Entry 6CAR (X-ray diffraction, 3.40 A resolution); this record covers chains A and O of the 23 polymer chains in the assembly.

== Chain A ==
Molecule: 16S Ribosomal RNA rRNA
From: Thermus thermophilus HB8
Sequence (1517 nucleotides; row label = number of the first residue in the row; note: 42 numbers in that range are skipped by the numbering (no residue carries them; nothing is unmodelled there); a row labelled like 190A-190L holds insertion residues (190A, then the next letters in order)):
     5 UGGAGAGUCUGAUCCUGGCUCAGGGUGAACGCUGGCGGCGUGCCUAAGAC
    55 AUGCAAGUCGUGCGGG
    73 CCGCGGGGUUUU
    88 ACUCCG
    95 UGGUC
   101 AGCGGCGGACGGGUGAGUAACGCGUGGGU
  129A G
   130 ACCUACCCGGAAGAGGGGGACAACCCGGGGAAACUCGGGCUAAUCCCCCA
   180 UGUGGACCCGC
190A-190L CCCUUGGGGUGU
   191 GUCCAAAGGGCUUU
   216 GCCCGCUUCCGGAUGGGCCCGCGUCCCAUCAGCUAGUUGGUGGGGUAAUG
   266 GCCCACCAAGGCGACGACGGGUAGCCGGUCUGAGAGGAUGGCCGGCCACA
   316 GGGGCACUGAGACACGGGCCCCACUCCUACGGGAGGCAGCAGUUAGGAAU
   366 CUUCCGCAAUGGGCGCAAGCCUGACGGAGCGACGCCGCUUGGAGGAAGAA
   416 GCCCUUCGGGGUGUAAACUCCUGAA
   442 CCCGGGACGAAACCCCCGACGA
   474 GGGGACUGACGGUACCGGG
   494 GUAAUAGCGCCGGCCAACUCCGUGCCAGCAGCCXCGGUAAUACGGAGGGC
   544 GCGAGCGUUACCCGGAUUCACUGGGCGUAAAGGGCGUGUAGGCGGCCUGG
   594 GGCGUCCCAUGUGAAAGACCACGGCUCAACCGUGGGGGAGCGUGGGAUAC
   644 GCUCAGGCUAGACGGUGGGAGAGGGUGGUGGAAUUCCCGGAGUAGCGGUG
   694 AAAUGCGCAGAUACCGGGAGGAACGCCGAUGGCGAAGGCAGCCACCUGGU
   744 CCACCCGUGACGCUGAGGCGCGAAAGCGUGGGGAGCAAACCGGAUUAGAU
   794 ACCCGGGUAGUCCACGCCCUAAACGAUGCGCGCUAGGUCUCUGGGUCU
   848 CCUGGGGGCCGAAGCUAACGCGUUAAGCGCGCCGCCUGGGGAGUACGGCC
   898 GCAAGGCUGAAACUCAAAGGAAUUGACGGGGGCCCGCACAAGCGGUGGAG
   948 CAUGUGGUUUAAUUCGAAGXAACGCGAAGAACCUUACCAGGCCUUGACAU
   998 GCUAGG
 1003A G
  1004 AACCCGGGUGAAAGCCUGGGGUGCCCC
1030A-1030D GCGA
  1031 GGGGAGCCCUAGCACAGGUGCUGCAUGGCCGUCGUCAGCUCGUGCCGUGA
  1081 GGUGUUGGGUUAAGUCCCGCAACGAGCGCAACCCCCGCCGUUAGUUGCCA
  1131 GCGGUUCGGCCGGGCACUCUAACGGGACUGCCCGCGAAA
  1171 GCGGGAGGAAGGAGGGGACGACGUCUGGUCAGCAUGGCCCUUACGGCCUG
  1221 GGCGACACACGUGCUACAAUGCCCACUACAAAGCGAUGCCACCCGGCAAC
  1271 GGGGAGCUAAUCGCAAAAAGGUGGGCCCAGUUCGGAUUGGGGUCUGCAAC
  1321 CCGACCCCAUGAAGCCGGAAUCGCUAGUAAUCGCGGAUCAG
 1361A C
  1362 CAUGCCGCGGUGAAUACGUUCCCGGGCCUUGUACACACXGCCXGUXACGC
  1412 CAUGGGAGCGGGCUCUACCCGAAGUCGCCGGG
  1446 AGCCUACGGG
  1459 CAGGCGCCGAGGGUAGGGCCCGUGACUGGGGCGAAGUCGUAACAAGGUAG
  1509 CUGUACCGGAAGGUGCGGCUGGAUCACCUCCUUUCU
Not modelled in the structure: 1533-1538
Modified positions: PSU (pseudouridine-5'-monophosphate) at position 516, G7M (N7-methyl-guanosine-5'-monophosphate) at position 527, M2G (N2-dimethylguanosine-5'-monophosphate) at position 966, 5MC (5-methylcytidine-5'-monophosphate) at position 967, 2MG (2N-methylguanosine-5'-monophosphate) at position 1207, 5MC (5-methylcytidine-5'-monophosphate) at position 1400, 4OC (4n,o2'-methylcytidine-5'-monophosphate) at position 1402, 5MC (5-methylcytidine-5'-monophosphate) at position 1404, 5MC (5-methylcytidine-5'-monophosphate) at position 1407, UR3 (3-methyluridine-5'-monophoshate) at position 1498, MA6 (6N-dimethyladenosine-5'-monophoshate) at position 1518, MA6 (6N-dimethyladenosine-5'-monophoshate) at position 1519, PSU (pseudouridine-5'-monophosphate) at position 1540, PSU (pseudouridine-5'-monophosphate) at position 1541
Differences from the reference sequence: conflict C13 (U131313 in 55771382)
Ion coordination: Mg2+ site 1 near G21 (its only coordinating residue here); Mg2+ site 2: C48, G115; Mg2+ site 3 near A59 (its only coordinating residue here); Mg2+ site 4: G61, U62; Mg2+ site 5: G70, U98; Mg2+ site 6: G107, G326; Mg2+ site 7: A109, G331; Mg2+ site 8: G117, G289; Mg2+ site 9: C121, G124, U125; Mg2+ site 10 near G146 (its only coordinating residue here); Mg2+ site 11 near A149 (its only coordinating residue here); Mg2+ site 12 near C175 (its only coordinating residue here); 90 more Mg2+ sites not listed
Small-molecule neighbours: Sisomicin (SIS; (1S,2S,3R,4S,6R)-4,6-diamino-3-{[(2S,3R)-3-amino-6-(aminomethyl)-3,4-dihydro-2H-pyran-2-yl]oxy}-2-hydroxycyclohexyl 3-deoxy-4-C-methyl-3-(methylamino)-beta-L-arabinopyranoside): 5MC_1404, G1405, U1406, 5MC_1407, A1408, C1409, G1491, A1493, G1494, U1495, C1496
From the paper describing this entry:
  - binding site for Sisomicin: G1405, U1406, G1491, A1493, G1494, U1495
  - conformationally variable residues (side-chain flip): A1492, A1493

== Chain O ==
Name: 30S ribosomal protein S15
From: Thermus thermophilus (strain HB8 / ATCC 27634 / DSM 579)
UniProtKB: Q5SJ76 (RS15_THET8); numbering as in UniProt (aligned over 2-89)
Amino-acid sequence (88 residues; row label = number of the first residue in the row):
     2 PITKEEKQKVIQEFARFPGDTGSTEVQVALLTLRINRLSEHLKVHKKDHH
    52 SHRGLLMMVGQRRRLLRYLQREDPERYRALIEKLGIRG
Not modelled in the structure: 89

== How chain A and chain O interact ==
Contacting residue pairs - 72 pairs, chain A then chain O:
  G579(A) / Arg-54(O)  hydrogen bond to the phosphate
  U580(A) / Arg-54(O)  salt bridge to the phosphate
  U580(A) / Leu-57(O)  sugar contact
  U580(A) / Met-58(O)  sugar contact
  G581(A) / Gly-61(O)  phosphate contact
  G581(A) / Arg-64(O)  hydrogen bond to the phosphate
  U582(A) / Arg-64(O)  salt bridge to the phosphate
  U582(A) / Arg-68(O)  salt bridge to the phosphate
  A583(A) / Arg-68(O)  salt bridge to the phosphate
  C656(A) / Gln-28(O)  hydrogen bond to the sugar
  C656(A) / Gln-62(O)  sugar contact
  G657(A) / Thr-22(O)  hydrogen bond to the sugar
  G657(A) / Gln-28(O)  sugar contact
  G657(A) / Leu-31(O)  phosphate contact
  G658(A) / Lys-8(O)  salt bridge to the phosphate
  G658(A) / Gln-9(O)  phosphate contact
  G658(A) / Ile-12(O)  phosphate contact
  G658(A) / Thr-22(O)  hydrogen bond to the sugar
  G658(A) / Leu-31(O)  phosphate contact
  U659(A) / Lys-8(O)  salt bridge to the phosphate
  U659(A) / Gln-9(O)  phosphate contact
  U659(A) / Ile-12(O)  phosphate contact
  G660(A) / Lys-5(O)  phosphate contact
  G666(A) / His-51(O)  sugar contact
  G666(A) / Ser-52(O)  hydrogen bond to the base
  G667(A) / His-42(O)  base contact
  G667(A) / Asp-49(O)  hydrogen bond to the sugar
  G667(A) / His-50(O)  sugar contact
  G667(A) / His-51(O)  hydrogen bond to the sugar
  G668(A) / His-46(O)  hydrogen bond to the sugar
  G668(A) / Lys-48(O)  sugar contact
  G668(A) / Asp-49(O)  sugar contact
  U669(A) / His-46(O)  sugar contact
  U669(A) / Lys-48(O)  salt bridge to the phosphate
  A728(A) / Arg-54(O)  salt bridge to the phosphate
  A729(A) / His-51(O)  base contact
  G730(A) / His-51(O)  hydrogen bond to the base
  C739(A) / Pro-2(O)  phosphate contact
  C739(A) / His-42(O)  hydrogen bond to the sugar
  U740(A) / Pro-2(O)  phosphate contact
  U740(A) / His-42(O)  hydrogen bond to the sugar
  U740(A) / Ser-52(O)  hydrogen bond to the sugar
  G741(A) / Arg-35(O)  salt bridge to the phosphate
  G741(A) / Leu-39(O)  sugar contact
  G741(A) / His-51(O)  sugar contact
  G741(A) / Ser-52(O)  hydrogen bond to the sugar
  G741(A) / Gly-55(O)  hydrogen bond to the sugar
  G742(A) / Arg-35(O)  salt bridge to the phosphate
  G742(A) / Met-58(O)  sugar contact
  C749(A) / Thr-22(O)  base contact
  G750(A) / Phe-18(O)  phosphate contact
  G750(A) / Asp-21(O)  hydrogen bond to the sugar
  G750(A) / Thr-22(O)  hydrogen bond to the sugar
  G750(A) / Gly-23(O)  hydrogen bond to the sugar
  G750(A) / Gln-28(O)  base contact
  U751(A) / Phe-18(O)  phosphate contact
  U751(A) / Gly-23(O)  sugar contact
  U751(A) / Ser-24(O)  sugar contact
  U751(A) / Thr-25(O)  sugar contact
  G752(A) / Tyr-69(O)  hydrogen bond to the phosphate
  A753(A) / Tyr-69(O)  hydrogen bond to the phosphate
  C754(A) / Arg-65(O)  sugar contact
  C754(A) / Leu-66(O)  sugar contact
  C754(A) / Tyr-69(O)  sugar contact
  C754(A) / Arg-72(O)  salt bridge to the phosphate
  G755(A) / Gln-62(O)  phosphate contact
  G755(A) / Arg-65(O)  phosphate contact
  G763(A) / His-53(O)  hydrogen bond to the sugar
  C764(A) / His-50(O)  phosphate contact
  G765(A) / His-50(O)  phosphate contact
  A807(A) / Lys-48(O)  salt bridge to the phosphate
  C808(A) / Lys-48(O)  salt bridge to the phosphate
Also at the interface, not in a pair above, chain A (34 interface residues in all): C756
Also at the interface, not in a pair above, chain O (38 interface residues in all): Gly-20, Met-59, Glu-73

== Summary ==
34 residues of chain A face 38 of chain O across their interface, with 21 hydrogen bonds and 13 salt bridges.
Among the polar pairs are G666(A)/Ser-52(O), G730(A)/His-51(O) and C656(A)/Gln-28(O). Ligands of chain A:
Sisomicin. From the paper: a binding site for Sisomicin at G1405(A), U1406(A) and G1491(A) among others;
conformational variability at A1492(A) and A1493(A).
Chain A is 16S Ribosomal RNA rRNA (Thermus thermophilus HB8) and chain O is 30S ribosomal protein S15 (Thermus
thermophilus (strain HB8 / ATCC 27634 / DSM 579)); the structure, Serial Femtosecond X-ray Crystal Structure
of 30S ribosomal subunit from Thermus thermophilus in complex with Sisomicin, was determined by X-ray
diffraction together with 6CAS from the same study.
